Entry 7OSJ (electron microscopy, 3.80 A resolution); this record covers chains B and E of the 6 polymer chains in the assembly.

[Chain B]
Protein: Probable ABC transporter ATP-binding protein NosF
Source organism: Pseudomonas stutzeri ATCC 14405
UniProt: P19844 (NOSF_PSEST); residue numbers follow UniProt; this construct covers 1-308
Sequence (308 residues; row label = number of the first residue in the row):
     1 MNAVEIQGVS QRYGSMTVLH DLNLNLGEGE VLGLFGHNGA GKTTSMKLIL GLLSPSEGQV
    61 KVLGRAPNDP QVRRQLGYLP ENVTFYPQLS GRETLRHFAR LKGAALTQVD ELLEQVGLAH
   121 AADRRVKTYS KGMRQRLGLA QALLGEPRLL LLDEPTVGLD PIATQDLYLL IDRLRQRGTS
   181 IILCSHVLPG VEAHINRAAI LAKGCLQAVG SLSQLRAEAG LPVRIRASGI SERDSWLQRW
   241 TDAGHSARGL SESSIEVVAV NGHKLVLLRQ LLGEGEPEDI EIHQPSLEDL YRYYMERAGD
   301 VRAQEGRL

[Chain E]
Protein: Probable ABC transporter permease protein NosY
Source organism: Pseudomonas stutzeri ATCC 14405
UniProt: P19845 (NOSY_PSEST); residues 1-276 here = UniProt positions 1-276
Sequence (276 residues; each row starts with the number of its first residue):
     1 MNQVWNIARK ELSDGLRNRW LLAISLLFAV LAVGIAWLGA AASGQLGFTS IPATIASLAS
    61 LATFLMPLIA LLLAYDAIVG EDEGGTLMLL LTYPLGRGQI LLGKFVGHGL ILALAVLIGF
   121 GCAALAIALL VEGVELGMLF WAFGRFMISS TLLGWVFLAF AYVLSGKVNE KSSAAGLALG
   181 VWFLFVLVFD LVLLALLVLS EGKFNPELLP WLLLLNPTDI YRLINLSGFE GSGSAMGVLS
   241 LGADLPVPAA VLWLCLLAWI GVSLLLAYAI FRRRLT
Disordered / not traced: 1, 43-50, 228-244, 275-276

[How chain B and chain E interact]
Pairs across the interface (41; chain B residue first):
  K47(B) - M88(E)
  L50(B) - T92(E)
  L52(B) - M88(E)  hydrophobic
  L52(B) - L91(E)  hydrophobic
  L52(B) - T92(E)
  R73(B) - L91(E)  hydrogen bond (side chain-backbone)
  R73(B) - T92(E)
  R73(B) - Y93(E)
  R73(B) - P94(E)
  Y78(B) - L89(E)
  V83(B) - G84(E)
  T84(B) - G84(E)  hydrogen bond (backbone-backbone)
  F85(B) - T86(E)
  F85(B) - L89(E)  hydrophobic
  Y86(B) - K10(E)
  Y86(B) - D14(E)
  Y86(B) - E81(E)  hydrogen bond
  Y86(B) - T86(E)  hydrogen bond
  Y86(B) - L90(E)
  Q88(B) - D14(E)
  Q88(B) - R17(E)
  L89(B) - K10(E)
  L89(B) - S13(E)
  E93(B) - R17(E)  salt bridge
  H97(B) - N6(E)
  H97(B) - I7(E)
  H97(B) - K10(E)
  F98(B) - L89(E)  hydrophobic
  F98(B) - Y93(E)
  R100(B) - N6(E)  hydrogen bond (backbone-side chain)
  R100(B) - R9(E)
  L101(B) - Q3(E)  hydrogen bond (backbone-side chain)
  L101(B) - N6(E)
  L101(B) - L90(E)  hydrophobic
  L101(B) - Y93(E)  hydrophobic
  L101(B) - P94(E)
  L101(B) - L95(E)  hydrophobic
  K102(B) - Y93(E)
  R125(B) - R17(E)
  Q141(B) - L89(E)
  Q141(B) - Y93(E)  hydrogen bond
Also at the interface, not in a pair above, chain B (24 interface residues in all): P70, R74, P80, N82, S90
Also at the interface, not in a pair above, chain E (20 interface residues in all): G85

[Overview]
24 residues of chain B face 20 of chain E across their interface; the contacts include 7 hydrogen bonds and 1
salt bridge. Polar contacts include E93(B)-R17(E), R73(B)-L91(E) and Y86(B)-E81(E).
Here chain B is Probable ABC transporter ATP-binding protein NosF and chain E is Probable ABC transporter
permease protein NosY, both from Pseudomonas stutzeri ATCC 14405. Entry 7OSJ (ABC Transporter complex NosDFYL,
membrane anchor) was determined by electron microscopy (same publication as 7O0Y, 7O0Z, 7O10, 7O11, 7O12, 7O13
and 10 further entries).
